5F20 - chain A; structure by X-ray diffraction, 2.91 A resolution.

Chain A:
Protein: Non-receptor tyrosine-protein kinase TYK2
Organism: Homo sapiens
Notes: EC 2.7.10.2
Reference sequence: P29597 (TYK2_HUMAN); numbering as in UniProt (aligned over 884-1176)
Chain sequence (301 residues; numbered 882 to 1182; the number before each row is that of its first residue):
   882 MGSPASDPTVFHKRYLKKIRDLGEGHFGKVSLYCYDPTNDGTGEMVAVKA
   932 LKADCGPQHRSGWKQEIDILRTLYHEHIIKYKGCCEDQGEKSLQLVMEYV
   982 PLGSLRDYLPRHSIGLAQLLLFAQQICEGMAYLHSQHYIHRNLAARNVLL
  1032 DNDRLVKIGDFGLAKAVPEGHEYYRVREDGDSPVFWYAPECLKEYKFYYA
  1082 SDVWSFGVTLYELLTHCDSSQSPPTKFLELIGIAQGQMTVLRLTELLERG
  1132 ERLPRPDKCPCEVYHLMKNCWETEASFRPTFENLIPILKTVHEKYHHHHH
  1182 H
Disordered / not traced: 882-887, 934-942, 969-972, 1114-1115, 1177-1182
Sequence notes: initiating methionine (882); expression tag (883, 1177-1182); conflict S1016 (Ala in P29597), N1023 (Asp in P29597)
Ligand contacts: 5U4 (3-azanyl-5-(2-methylphenyl)-7-(1-methylpyrazol-3-yl)-1H-pyrazolo[4,3-c]pyridin-4-one): R901, L903, G904, E905, G906, V911, A928, I960, M978, E979, Y980, V981, P982, L983, G984, R1027, N1028, L1030, D1041
UniProt features mapped onto this chain:
  - binding site (ATP): L903 to V911, K930
  - modified residue: S884 (Phosphoserine), Y1054 (Phosphotyrosine), Y1055 (Phosphotyrosine)
  - mutagenesis: K930 (K930R: Complete loss of catalytic activity), Y1054 (Y1054F: Reduces basal catalytic activity and abolishes IFN-dependent activation), Y1055 (Y1055F: Reduces basal catalytic activity and abolishes IFN-dependent activation), Y1145 (Y1145F: Does not affect phosphorylation state and enzymatic activity), Y1176 (Y1176F: Does not affect phosphorylation state and enzymatic activity)

Summary:
Ligands of chain A: compound 5U4. UniProt lists 10 ATP-binding residues and 5 mutagenesis sites.
Chain A is Non-receptor tyrosine-protein kinase TYK2 (Homo sapiens); the structure, Structure of TYK2 with
inhibitor 4: 3-azanyl-5-(2-methylphenyl)-7-(1-methylpyrazol-3-yl)-1H-pyrazolo[4,3-c]pyridin-4-one, was
determined by X-ray diffraction (same publication as 5F1Z).
